2P1Q - chains B and C of the 3 polymer chains in the assembly; structure by X-ray diffraction, 1.91 A resolution.

Chain B:
Molecule: TRANSPORT INHIBITOR RESPONSE 1 protein
Source organism: Arabidopsis thaliana
Reference sequence: Q570C0 (TIR1_ARATH); residue numbers follow UniProt; this construct covers 1-594
Sequence (594 residues; numbered 1 to 594; the number before each row is that of its first residue):
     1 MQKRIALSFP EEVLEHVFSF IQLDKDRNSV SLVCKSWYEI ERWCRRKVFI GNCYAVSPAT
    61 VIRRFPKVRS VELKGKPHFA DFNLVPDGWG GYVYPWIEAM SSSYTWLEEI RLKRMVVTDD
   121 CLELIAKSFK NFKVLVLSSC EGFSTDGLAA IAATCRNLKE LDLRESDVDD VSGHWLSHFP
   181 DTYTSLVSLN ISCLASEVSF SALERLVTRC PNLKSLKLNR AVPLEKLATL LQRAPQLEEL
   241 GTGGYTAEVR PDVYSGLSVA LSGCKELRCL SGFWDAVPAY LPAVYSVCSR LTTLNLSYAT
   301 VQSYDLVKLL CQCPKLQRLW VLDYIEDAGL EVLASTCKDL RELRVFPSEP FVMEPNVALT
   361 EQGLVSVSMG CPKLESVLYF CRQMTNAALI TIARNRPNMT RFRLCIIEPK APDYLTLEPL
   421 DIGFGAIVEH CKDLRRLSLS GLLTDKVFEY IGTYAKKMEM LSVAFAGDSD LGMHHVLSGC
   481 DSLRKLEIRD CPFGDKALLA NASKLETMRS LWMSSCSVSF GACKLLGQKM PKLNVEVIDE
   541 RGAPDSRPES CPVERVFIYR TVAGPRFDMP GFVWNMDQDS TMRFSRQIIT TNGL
Not modelled in the structure: 1-8, 577-594
UniProt features mapped onto this chain:
  - region (Interaction with auxin-responsive proteins): Asp81, Phe82, Pro347 to Val352, Cys405 to Pro409, Ala464, Phe465
  - binding site (1D-myo-inositol hexakisphosphate): Lys74, Lys113, Arg114, Arg344, Arg401 to Arg403, Arg436, Arg484, Lys485, Arg509
  - binding site ((indol-3-yl)acetate): Arg403, Ser438, Leu439
  - site (Interaction with auxin-responsive proteins): Ser139, Glu165, Phe380, Arg489
  - mutagenesis: Pro10 (P10A: Abolishes SCF(TIR1) complex formation, altered auxin-mediated response and reduced affinity for auxin), Val33 (V33A: No affinity for auxin), Lys35 (K35A: No affinity for auxin), Gly147 (G147D: In tir1-1; insensitive to auxin ubiquitously and to ethylene in roots only), Gly441 (G441D: In tir1-2; insensitive to auxin), Trp574 to Leu594 (In tir1-101/wei1; insensitive to auxin ubiquitously and to ethylene in roots only)
Residues lining bound ligands:
  - 1H-indol-3-ylacetic acid (IAC): Phe79, Phe82, Leu378, Phe380, Arg403, Leu404, Cys405, Ser438, Leu439, Ser440, Ser462, Val463, Ala464
  - inositol hexakisphosphate (IHP): Phe49, Glu72, Lys74, His78, Asp81, Lys113, Arg114, Arg344, Arg401, Arg403, Arg436, Met460, Arg484, Lys485, Arg509
From the paper describing this entry:
  - binding site for 1H-indol-3-ylacetic acid: His78, Phe79, Phe82, Arg403, Ser438, Ser462
  - binding site for inositol hexakisphosphate: Arg436, Met460, Lys485
  - mutagenesis - S462E: abolished binding to auxin
  - mutagenesis - A464E: abolished binding to Auxin-responsive protein IAA7 (chain C)

Chain C:
Molecule: Auxin-responsive protein IAA7
Reference sequence: Q38825 (IAA7_ARATH); residues 1-13 here correspond to UniProt positions 82-94 (UniProt number = residue number + 81)
Sequence (13 residues; row label = number of the first residue in the row):
     1 QVVGWPPVRN YRK

How chain B and chain C interact:
Contacting residue pairs - 27 pairs, chain B then chain C:
  Asp81(B) - Arg9(C)  salt bridge
  Phe82(B) - Gly4(C)
  Phe82(B) - Pro7(C)
  Phe82(B) - Val8(C)
  Leu84(B) - Val3(C)
  Ser139(B) - Arg9(C)  hydrogen bond
  Glu165(B) - Arg9(C)
  Pro347(B) - Val8(C)  hydrophobic
  Pro350(B) - Pro6(C)
  Phe351(B) - Pro6(C)
  Phe351(B) - Val8(C)  hydrophobic
  Phe351(B) - Asn10(C)
  Phe351(B) - Tyr11(C)
  Phe351(B) - Arg12(C)
  Phe380(B) - Pro7(C)
  Phe380(B) - Val8(C)  hydrophobic
  Cys405(B) - Pro7(C)
  Ile406(B) - Trp5(C)
  Ile407(B) - Trp5(C)  hydrogen bond (backbone-side chain)
  Ile407(B) - Pro6(C)  hydrophobic
  Pro409(B) - Trp5(C)
  Ala464(B) - Trp5(C)  hydrophobic
  Phe465(B) - Val2(C)  hydrophobic
  Arg489(B) - Val2(C)
  Arg489(B) - Val3(C)  hydrogen bond (side chain-backbone)
  Arg489(B) - Gly4(C)  hydrogen bond (side chain-backbone)
  Arg489(B) - Trp5(C)
Also at the interface, not in a pair above, chain B (17 interface residues in all): Arg114

In short:
Chain B and chain C form an interface of 17 and 11 residues respectively; the contacts include 4 hydrogen
bonds and 1 salt bridge. Polar pairs include Asp81(B)-Arg9(C), Ser139(B)-Arg9(C) and Ile407(B)-Trp5(C). The
paper reports a binding site for 1H-indol-3-ylacetic acid at His78(B), Phe79(B) and Phe82(B) among others;
S462E of chain B abolishes binding to auxin.
Here chain B is TRANSPORT INHIBITOR RESPONSE 1 protein (Arabidopsis thaliana) and chain C is Auxin-responsive
protein IAA7. Entry 2P1Q (Mechanism of Auxin Perception by the TIR1 ubiquitin ligase) was determined by X-ray
diffraction, deposited together with 2P1M, 2P1N, 2P1O and 2P1P.
